Entry 2BGW (X-ray diffraction, 2.80 A resolution); this record covers chains A and B of the 4 polymer chains in the assembly.

== Chain A (and B) ==
Molecule: Xpf endonuclease
Source organism: Aeropyrum pernix
Notes: EC 2.7.7.-; chain B of this document is another copy of the same molecule, construct and numbering; everything in this record applies to it too
UniProtKB: Q9YC15 (Q9YC15); residues 18-229 here = UniProt positions 18-229
Amino-acid sequence (219 residues; row label = number of the first residue in the row):
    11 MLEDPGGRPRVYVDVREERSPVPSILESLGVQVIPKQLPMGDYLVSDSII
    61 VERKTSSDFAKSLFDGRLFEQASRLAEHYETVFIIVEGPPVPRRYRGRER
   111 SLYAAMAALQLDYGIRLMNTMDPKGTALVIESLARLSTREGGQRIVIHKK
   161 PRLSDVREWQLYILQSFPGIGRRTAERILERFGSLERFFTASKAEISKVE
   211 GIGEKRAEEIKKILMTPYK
Bound ions: Mg2+: D52, E62, R63
What the authors report for this chain:
  - Mg2+ coordination: D52, E62
  - catalytic residues: E62
  - catalytic residues: R63, K64 (citing earlier work)
  - self-association interface (contacts with another copy of this molecule): Y228
  - conformationally variable residues (domain motion): G151 to I155
  - binding site for the 15-nt DNA strand: A86, Y123, G179 to G181, R182, R183, R187
  - binding site for the 15-nt DNA strand: G211 to G213, K215, R216
  - binding site for sulfate ion: Q81, R126
  - mutagenesis - R77A, F79A, Q81A: decreased catalytic activity

== Chain A / chain B interface ==
Pairs across the interface (109; chain A residue first):
  Q47(A) - P178(B)
  I59(A) - L121(B)  hydrophobic
  F93(A) - Q120(B)
  F93(A) - L121(B)  hydrophobic
  P100(A) - N129(B)
  P100(A) - M131(B)
  V101(A) - M131(B)
  E109(A) - K134(B)
  E109(A) - L138(B)
  R110(A) - L138(B)
  R110(A) - E141(B)  salt bridge
  R110(A) - R145(B)
  Y113(A) - T130(B)
  Y113(A) - M131(B)  hydrogen bond (side chain-backbone)
  Y113(A) - G135(B)
  Y113(A) - L138(B)  hydrophobic
  Y113(A) - V139(B)  hydrophobic
  A114(A) - S142(B)
  M116(A) - M128(B)  hydrophobic
  A117(A) - S142(B)
  A117(A) - L143(B)  hydrophobic
  A118(A) - L146(B)  hydrophobic
  Q120(A) - F93(B)
  Q120(A) - R126(B)  hydrogen bond
  Q120(A) - L127(B)  hydrogen bond (side chain-backbone)
  L121(A) - F93(B)  hydrophobic
  L121(A) - L143(B)  hydrophobic
  D122(A) - L146(B)
  G124(A) - R126(B)  hydrogen bond (backbone-side chain)
  I125(A) - R126(B)  hydrogen bond (backbone-side chain)
  R126(A) - Q120(B)  hydrogen bond
  R126(A) - G124(B)  hydrogen bond (side chain-backbone)
  R126(A) - I125(B)  hydrogen bond (side chain-backbone)
  R126(A) - R126(B)
  L127(A) - Q120(B)  hydrogen bond (backbone-side chain)
  L127(A) - L127(B)
  L127(A) - M128(B)  hydrophobic
  M128(A) - M116(B)  hydrophobic
  M128(A) - Q120(B)  hydrogen bond
  N129(A) - P100(B)
  N129(A) - N129(B)
  T130(A) - Y113(B)
  M131(A) - P100(B)
  M131(A) - V101(B)
  M131(A) - Y113(B)  hydrogen bond (backbone-side chain)
  K134(A) - E109(B)  salt bridge
  G135(A) - Y113(B)
  L138(A) - Y113(B)  hydrophobic
  V139(A) - Y113(B)  hydrophobic
  S142(A) - A114(B)
  S142(A) - A117(B)
  L143(A) - L121(B)  hydrophobic
  L146(A) - A117(B)  hydrophobic
  L146(A) - A118(B)
  L146(A) - L121(B)  hydrophobic
  L146(A) - D122(B)
  S147(A) - L121(B)
  P161(A) - Y228(B)
  V166(A) - T226(B)
  R167(A) - Y228(B)
  W169(A) - S176(B)
  W169(A) - P178(B)
  Q170(A) - I223(B)  hydrogen bond (side chain-backbone)
  Q170(A) - T226(B)  hydrogen bond (side chain-backbone)
  Y172(A) - S176(B)
  I173(A) - S176(B)
  I173(A) - F177(B)  hydrophobic
  I173(A) - I223(B)  hydrophobic
  S176(A) - W169(B)
  S176(A) - Y172(B)
  S176(A) - I173(B)
  S176(A) - S176(B)
  F177(A) - I173(B)  hydrophobic
  P178(A) - W169(B)
  E190(A) - Y228(B)
  G193(A) - T226(B)
  G193(A) - P227(B)
  G193(A) - Y228(B)  hydrogen bond (backbone-backbone)
  S194(A) - L224(B)  hydrogen bond (side chain-backbone)
  S194(A) - M225(B)
  L195(A) - L224(B)
  E196(A) - F199(B)
  E196(A) - T200(B)
  E196(A) - K221(B)  salt bridge
  E196(A) - L224(B)  hydrogen bond (backbone-backbone)
  F199(A) - E196(B)
  F199(A) - F199(B)  hydrophobic
  T200(A) - E196(B)
  E219(A) - S164(B)  hydrogen bond
  K221(A) - E196(B)  salt bridge
  I223(A) - W169(B)  hydrophobic
  I223(A) - Q170(B)
  I223(A) - L195(B)  hydrophobic
  L224(A) - S194(B)  hydrogen bond (backbone-side chain)
  L224(A) - L195(B)  hydrogen bond (backbone-backbone)
  L224(A) - E196(B)  hydrogen bond (backbone-backbone)
  L224(A) - F199(B)  hydrophobic
  M225(A) - S194(B)
  M225(A) - E196(B)
  T226(A) - V166(B)
  T226(A) - Q170(B)  hydrogen bond (backbone-side chain)
  P227(A) - G193(B)
  Y228(A) - R167(B)
  Y228(A) - Q170(B)
  Y228(A) - E186(B)  hydrogen bond
  Y228(A) - L189(B)  hydrophobic
  Y228(A) - E190(B)
  Y228(A) - G193(B)  hydrogen bond (backbone-backbone)
  K229(A) - R167(B)
Interface residues without a listed pair, chain A (61 interface residues in all): P99, R149, L189, K222
Interface residues without a listed pair, chain B (60 interface residues in all): I59, P99, R110, S147, K222

== Summary ==
61 residues of chain A and 60 residues of chain B are in contact, with 23 hydrogen bonds and 4 salt bridges.
Among the polar pairs are R110(A)-E141(B), K134(A)-E109(B) and E196(A)-K221(B). The paper reports catalytic
residues E62(A), R63(A) and K64(A); R77A, F79A and Q81A of chain A reduce catalytic activity.
Both chains are Xpf endonuclease (Aeropyrum pernix). Entry 2BGW (XPF from Aeropyrum pernix, complex with DNA)
was determined by X-ray diffraction together with 2BHN from the same study.
